Entry 2PV9 (X-ray diffraction, 3.50 A resolution); this record covers chains A and B of the 3 polymer chains in the assembly.

[Chain A]
Protein: Thrombin light chain
Source organism: Mus musculus
UniProt: P19221 (THRB_MOUSE); residues 1-14 here correspond to UniProt positions 333-346 (UniProt number = residue number + 332)
Sequence (44 residues; each row starts with the number of its first residue; a row labelled like 14A-14M holds insertion residues (14A, then the next letters in order)):
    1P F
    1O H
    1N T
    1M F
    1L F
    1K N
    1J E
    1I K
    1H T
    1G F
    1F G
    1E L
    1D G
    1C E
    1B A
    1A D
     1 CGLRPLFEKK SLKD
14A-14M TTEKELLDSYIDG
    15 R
Disordered / not traced: 15
Swiss-Prot annotation at these positions:
  - site: Arg15 (Cleavage)

[Chain B]
Protein: Thrombin heavy chain
Source organism: Mus musculus
UniProt: P19221 (THRB_MOUSE); the construct lacks a stretch of the UniProt sequence and is renumbered around it, so the offset changes along the chain: 16-36 = UniProt 361-381; 37-60 = UniProt 383-406; 61-77 = UniProt 416-432; 78-97 = UniProt 434-453; 7 more segments
Sequence (258 residues; each row starts with the number of its first residue; note: 1 number in that range is skipped by the numbering (no residue carries it; nothing is unmodelled there); a row labelled like 60A-60I holds insertion residues (60A, then the next letters in order)):
    16 IVEGWDAEKG IAPWQVMLFR K
   36A S
    37 PQELLCGASL ISDRWVLTAA HCIL
60A-60I YPPWDKNFT
    61 ENDLLVRIGK HSRTRYE
   77A R
    78 NVEKISMLEK IYVHPRYNWR
   97A E
    98 NLDRDIALLK LKKPVPFSDY IHPVCLPDKQ TV
129A-129C TSL
   130 LRAGYKGRVT GWGNLRETWT
149A-149E TNINE
   150 IQPSVLQVVN LPIVERPVCK ASTRIRITDN MFCAG
  184A F
   185 KV
186A-186D NDTK
   187 RGDACEGDAG GPFVMKSP
204A-204B FN
   205 NRWYQMGIVS WGE
   219 GCD
  221A R
   222 KGKYGFYTHV FRLKRWIQKV IDQFG
Cystine bridges: Cys42-Cys58, Cys168-Cys182, Cys191-Cys220
Glycans and other covalent adducts: N-acetylglucosamine (NAG) linked to Asn60G, Asn186A
Construct notes: engineered mutation Ala195 (Ser565 in P19221)
Swiss-Prot annotation at these positions:
  - region: Ala183 to Val200 (High affinity receptor-binding region which is also known as the TP508 peptide)
  - active site (Charge relay system): His57, Asp102
  - glycosylation (N-linked (GlcNAc...) asparagine): Asn60G, Asn186A
What the authors report for this chain:
  - catalytic residues: His57, Gly193

[Interface between chain A and chain B]
Contacting residue pairs (83; chain A residue first):
  Cys1(A) - Pro120(B)
  Cys1(A) - Val121(B)
  Cys1(A) - Cys122(B)  disulfide
  Cys1(A) - Arg206(B)  hydrogen bond (backbone-side chain)
  Asp1A(A) - His119(B)  salt bridge
  Asp1A(A) - Arg206(B)
  Ala1B(A) - Arg206(B)  hydrogen bond (backbone-side chain)
  Gly1D(A) - Phe114(B)
  Leu1E(A) - Ser48(B)
  Leu1E(A) - Asp49(B)  hydrogen bond (backbone-side chain)
  Leu1E(A) - Phe114(B)
  Gly1F(A) - Asp49(B)
  Phe1G(A) - Ile47(B)
  Phe1G(A) - Ser48(B)  hydrogen bond (backbone-side chain)
  Phe1G(A) - Arg50(B)
  Phe1G(A) - Trp51(B)  hydrogen bond (backbone-side chain)
  Phe1G(A) - Ile242(B)
  Thr1H(A) - Trp51(B)  hydrogen bond (backbone-side chain)
  Thr1H(A) - Ile242(B)
  Thr1H(A) - Asp243(B)
  Thr1H(A) - Phe245(B)
  Lys1I(A) - Phe245(B)
  Phe1L(A) - Leu123(B)  hydrophobic
  Phe1M(A) - Lys235(B)
  Phe1M(A) - Gln239(B)
  Phe1P(A) - Asn204B(B)
  Phe1P(A) - Arg206(B)
  Phe1P(A) - Tyr208(B)
  Gly2(A) - Pro120(B)  hydrogen bond (backbone-backbone)
  Gly2(A) - Cys122(B)  hydrogen bond (backbone-side chain)
  Gly2(A) - Asn205(B)
  Gly2(A) - Arg206(B)
  Gly2(A) - Trp207(B)  hydrogen bond (backbone-backbone)
  Leu3(A) - His119(B)  hydrogen bond (backbone-side chain)
  Leu3(A) - Asn205(B)
  Leu3(A) - Arg206(B)
  Arg4(A) - Ile26(B)  hydrogen bond (side chain-backbone)
  Arg4(A) - Pro28(B)
  Arg4(A) - Trp29(B)
  Arg4(A) - Arg137(B)
  Arg4(A) - Trp207(B)
  Pro5(A) - Ser115(B)
  Pro5(A) - Asp116(B)
  Pro5(A) - His119(B)
  Leu6(A) - Asp116(B)
  Leu6(A) - Tyr117(B)  hydrophobic
  Phe7(A) - Glu23(B)
  Phe7(A) - Lys24(B)
  Phe7(A) - Gly25(B)
  Glu8(A) - Lys202(B)  salt bridge
  Glu8(A) - Asn205(B)
  Glu8(A) - Trp207(B)  hydrogen bond
  Asp14(A) - Glu23(B)
  Asp14(A) - Arg137(B)  salt bridge
  Asp14(A) - Trp207(B)
  Thr14A(A) - Glu23(B)  hydrogen bond
  Thr14B(A) - Trp20(B)
  Thr14B(A) - Arg137(B)
  Thr14B(A) - Asn159(B)
  Glu14C(A) - Arg137(B)
  Glu14C(A) - Lys202(B)  salt bridge
  Glu14E(A) - Lys135(B)  salt bridge
  Glu14E(A) - Asn159(B)  hydrogen bond
  Glu14E(A) - Lys186D(B)  salt bridge
  Leu14F(A) - Lys135(B)
  Leu14F(A) - Gly136(B)
  Leu14F(A) - Arg137(B)
  Leu14F(A) - Asn159(B)
  Leu14F(A) - Trp207(B)  hydrophobic
  Leu14G(A) - Lys202(B)
  Ser14I(A) - Tyr134(B)
  Ser14I(A) - Lys135(B)  hydrogen bond (side chain-backbone)
  Tyr14J(A) - Leu129C(B)  hydrophobic
  Tyr14J(A) - Tyr134(B)  hydrophobic
  Tyr14J(A) - Lys135(B)  hydrogen bond (side chain-backbone)
  Tyr14J(A) - Met201(B)
  Tyr14J(A) - Lys202(B)
  Tyr14J(A) - Pro204(B)
  Ile14K(A) - Tyr134(B)
  Asp14L(A) - Ser129B(B)
  Asp14L(A) - Arg131(B)  salt bridge
  Asp14L(A) - Tyr134(B)  hydrogen bond (backbone-side chain)
  Gly14M(A) - Phe204A(B)
Also at the interface, not in a pair above, chain B (47 interface residues in all): Thr129A, Gly133, Ile238
Inter-chain disulfides: Cys1(A)-Cys122(B)

[Summary]
31 residues of chain A and 47 residues of chain B are in contact, with 1 disulfide bond, 17 hydrogen bonds and
7 salt bridges. Polar contacts include Asp1A(A)-His119(B), Glu8(A)-Lys202(B) and Asp14L(A)-Arg131(B).
N-acetylglucosamine is covalently linked to Asn60G(B) and Asn186A(B). From the paper: catalytic residues
His57(B) and Gly193(B).
Chain A is Thrombin light chain and chain B is Thrombin heavy chain, both from Mus musculus; the structure,
Crystal structure of murine thrombin in complex with the extracellular fragment of murine PAR4, was determined
by X-ray diffraction (same publication as 2PUX).
